Entry 8BDB (X-ray diffraction, 1.70 A resolution); this record covers chains A and C of the 8 polymer chains in the assembly.

== Chain A (and C) ==
Protein: Ribulose bisphosphate carboxylase large chain
Source organism: Griffithsia monilis
Notes: EC 4.1.1.39; chain C of this document is another copy of the same molecule, construct and numbering; everything in this record applies to it too
Reference sequence: A7UM67 (A7UM67_GRIMO); residues 3-482 here = UniProt positions 3-482
Sequence (480 residues; each row starts with the number of its first residue):
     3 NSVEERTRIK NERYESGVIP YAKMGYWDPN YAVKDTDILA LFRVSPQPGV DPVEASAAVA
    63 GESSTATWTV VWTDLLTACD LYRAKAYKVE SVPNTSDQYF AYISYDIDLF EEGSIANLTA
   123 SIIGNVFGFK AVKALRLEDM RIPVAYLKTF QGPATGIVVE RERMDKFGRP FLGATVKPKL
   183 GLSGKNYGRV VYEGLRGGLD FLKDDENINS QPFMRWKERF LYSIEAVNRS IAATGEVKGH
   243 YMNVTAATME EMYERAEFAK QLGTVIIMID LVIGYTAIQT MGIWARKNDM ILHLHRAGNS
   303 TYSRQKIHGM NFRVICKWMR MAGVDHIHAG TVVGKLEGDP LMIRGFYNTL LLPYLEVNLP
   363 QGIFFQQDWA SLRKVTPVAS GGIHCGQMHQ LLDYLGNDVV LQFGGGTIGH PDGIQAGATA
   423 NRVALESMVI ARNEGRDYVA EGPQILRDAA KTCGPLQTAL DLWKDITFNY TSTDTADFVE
Modified / non-standard residues: L174 ((2S,3R)-2-amino-3-hydroxy-4-methylpentanoic acid; HL2); K205 (lysine nz-carboxylic acid; KCX); C455 (carboxymethylated cysteine; CCS)
Bound ions: Mg2+: K205, D207, E208 (together with 2-carboxyarabinitol-1,5-diphosphate)
Small-molecule neighbours:
  - bicarbonate ion (BCT), molecule 1: V20, I468, T469, F470
  - bicarbonate ion (BCT), molecule 2: E113, E114, R217, E253, R257
  - bicarbonate ion (BCT), molecule 3: R346, N350, Q363
  - bicarbonate ion (BCT), molecule 4: T469, F470, N471, Y472
  - 2-carboxyarabinitol-1,5-diphosphate (CAP): E64, T69, W70, N127, T177, K179, K181, K205, D207, E208, H297, R298, H330, K337, L338, S382, G383, G384, Q404, F405, G406, G407

== Chain A / chain C interface ==
Residue-residue contacts - 11 pairs, chain A then chain C:
  K187(A) with F169(C)
  R217(A) with R288(C); R375(C)
  K219(A) with R288(C); K289(C), hydrogen bond (side chain-backbone); D291(C), salt bridge
  E220(A) with R375(C), salt bridge
  L223(A) with D291(C)
  Y224(A) with E164(C)
  E256(A) with K289(C)
  F260(A) with D291(C)
Other interface residues (no listed pair), chain A (9 interface residues in all): P214
Other interface residues (no listed pair), chain C (11 interface residues in all): K150, V161, R165, N290, S373

== In short ==
The interface between chain A and chain C involves 9 residues on one side and 11 on the other; the contacts
include 1 hydrogen bond and 2 salt bridges. Polar pairs include K219(A)-D291(C), E220(A)-R375(C) and
K219(A)-K289(C).
Both chains are Ribulose bisphosphate carboxylase large chain (Griffithsia monilis). Entry 8BDB
(Ribulose-1,5-bisphosphate carboxylase/oxygenase from Griffithsia monilis) was determined by X-ray
diffraction.
